Entry 5FZQ (X-ray diffraction, 2.15 A resolution); this record covers chains A and C of the 3 polymer chains in the assembly.

[Chain A (and C)]
Molecule: Designed tpr protein
From: Synthetic construct
Notes: chain C of this document is another copy of the same molecule, construct and numbering; everything in this record applies to it too
Amino-acid sequence (131 residues; each row starts with the number of its first residue; numbers below 1 keep their minus sign (Met-1 is residue -1)):
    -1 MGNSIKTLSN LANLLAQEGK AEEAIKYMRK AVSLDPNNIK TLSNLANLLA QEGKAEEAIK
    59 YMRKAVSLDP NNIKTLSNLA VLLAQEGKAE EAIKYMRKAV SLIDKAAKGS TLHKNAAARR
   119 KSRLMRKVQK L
Not modelled in the structure: -1 to 0, 107-129

[Interface between chain A and chain C]
Contacting residue pairs (14):
  Asn1(A) - Ile91(C)
  Thr5(A) - Ile91(C)
  Thr5(A) - Met94(C)
  Asn8(A) - Met94(C)
  Leu9(A) - Ile91(C)  hydrophobic
  Leu9(A) - Met94(C)
  Leu12(A) - Met94(C)  hydrophobic
  Glu16(A) - Ser75(C)
  Glu16(A) - Asn76(C)  hydrogen bond
  Glu16(A) - Val79(C)
  Lys18(A) - Gln83(C)  hydrogen bond
  Glu21(A) - Ala82(C)
  Tyr25(A) - Ala82(C)  hydrogen bond (side chain-backbone)
  Tyr25(A) - Ala87(C)  hydrophobic
Interface residues without a listed pair, chain A (11 interface residues in all): Leu6, Leu13
Interface residues without a listed pair, chain C (11 interface residues in all): Ala78, Gly85, Ala90

[Summary]
Chain A and chain C each contribute 11 residues to their interface; the contacts include 3 hydrogen bonds.
Polar contacts include Glu16(A)-Asn76(C), Lys18(A)-Gln83(C) and Tyr25(A)-Ala82(C).
Chain A and chain C are both Designed tpr protein (Synthetic construct); the structure, Designed TPR Protein
M4N, was determined by X-ray diffraction together with 5FZR and 5FZS from the same study.
